7ZRD - chains A and D of the 4 polymer chains in the assembly; structure by electron microscopy, 3.30 A resolution.

Chain A:
Molecule: Potassium-transporting ATPase potassium-binding subunit
Organism: Escherichia coli
Reference sequence: P03959 (KDPA_ECOLI); residues 1-557 here = UniProt positions 1-557
Chain sequence (557 residues; row label = number of the first residue in the row):
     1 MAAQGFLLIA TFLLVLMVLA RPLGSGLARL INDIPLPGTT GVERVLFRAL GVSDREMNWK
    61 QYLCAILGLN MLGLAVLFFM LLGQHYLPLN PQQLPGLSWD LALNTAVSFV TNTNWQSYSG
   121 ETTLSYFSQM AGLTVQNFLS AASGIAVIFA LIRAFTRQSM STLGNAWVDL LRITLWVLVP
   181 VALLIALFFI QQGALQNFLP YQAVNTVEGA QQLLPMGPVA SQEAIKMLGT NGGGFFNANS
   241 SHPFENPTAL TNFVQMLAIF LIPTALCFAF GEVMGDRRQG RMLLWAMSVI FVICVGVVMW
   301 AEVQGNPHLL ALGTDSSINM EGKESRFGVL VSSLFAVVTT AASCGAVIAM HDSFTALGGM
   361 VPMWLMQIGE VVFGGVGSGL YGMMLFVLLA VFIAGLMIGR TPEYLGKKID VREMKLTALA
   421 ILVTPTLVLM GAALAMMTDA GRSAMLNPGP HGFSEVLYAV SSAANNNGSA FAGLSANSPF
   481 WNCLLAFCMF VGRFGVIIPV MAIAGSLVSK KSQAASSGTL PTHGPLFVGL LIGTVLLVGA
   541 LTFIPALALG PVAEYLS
Metal / ion sites: K+ site 1: Asn112, Thr113, Thr230, Asn231, Ser343, Asn466, Asn467; K+ site 2: Asn114, Gly232, Gly468; K+ site 3 near Gly369 (its only coordinating residue here); K+ site 4: Asn466, Gly492
UniProt features mapped onto this chain:
  - mutagenesis: Gly232 (G232A/S: Decrease in K(+) affinity and loss of cation selectivity)

Chain D:
Molecule: Potassium-transporting ATPase KdpF subunit
Organism: Escherichia coli
Reference sequence: P36937 (KDPF_ECOLI); residue numbers follow UniProt; this construct covers 1-29
Chain sequence (29 residues; numbered 1 to 29; the number before each row is that of its first residue):
     1 MSAGVITGVL LVFLLLGYLV YALINAEAF

Chain A / chain D interface:
Pairs across the interface (8; chain A residue first):
  Val411(A) with Glu27(D)
  Lys415(A) with Leu23(D); Ile24(D), hydrogen bond (side chain-backbone); Ala26(D); Glu27(D), salt bridge
  Leu419(A) with Leu23(D), hydrophobic; Ile24(D), hydrophobic
  Leu422(A) with Leu23(D), hydrophobic
Interface residues without a listed pair, chain A (6 interface residues in all): Ala418, Met430
Interface residues without a listed pair, chain D (5 interface residues in all): Phe13

Summary:
Chain A and chain D form an interface of 6 and 5 residues respectively; the contacts include 1 hydrogen bond
and 1 salt bridge. Polar pairs include Lys415(A)-Glu27(D) and Lys415(A)-Ile24(D). From UniProt: one
mutagenesis site on chain A.
Chain A is Potassium-transporting ATPase potassium-binding subunit and chain D is Potassium-transporting
ATPase KdpF subunit, both from Escherichia coli; the structure, Cryo-EM map of the WT KdpFABC complex in the
E1-P tight conformation, stabilised with the inhibitor ..., was determined by electron microscopy together
with 7ZRE, 7ZRG, 7ZRH, 7ZRI, 7ZRJ, 7ZRK, 7ZRL and 7ZRM from the same study.
